4LOH - chains A and B; structure by X-ray diffraction, 2.25 A resolution.

[Chain A (and B)]
Molecule: Stimulator of interferon genes protein
Organism: Homo sapiens
Notes: fragment: c-di-GMP-binding domain; chain B of this document is another copy of the same molecule, construct and numbering; everything in this record applies to it too
UniProt: Q86WV6 (STING_HUMAN); residue numbers follow UniProt; this construct covers 155-341
Chain sequence (188 residues; numbered 154 to 341; the number before each row is that of its first residue):
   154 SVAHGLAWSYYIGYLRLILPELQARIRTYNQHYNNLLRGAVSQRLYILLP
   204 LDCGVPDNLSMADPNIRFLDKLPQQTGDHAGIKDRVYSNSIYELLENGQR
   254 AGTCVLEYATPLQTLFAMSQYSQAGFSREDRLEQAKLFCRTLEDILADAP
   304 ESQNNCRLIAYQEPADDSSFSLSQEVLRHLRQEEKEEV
Disordered / not traced: 338-341
Sequence notes: expression tag (154)
Small-molecule neighbours: cGAMP (1SY): Leu159, Ser162, Tyr163, Gly166, Tyr167, Ile235, Arg238, Val239, Tyr240, Glu260, Thr263, Pro264, Thr267
Curated features (UniProtKB/Swiss-Prot):
  - region: Glu340, Val341 (C-terminal tail (CTT))
  - binding site (2',3'-cGAMP): Ser162, Tyr167, Arg238, Thr263
  - binding site (3',3'-c-di-GMP): Ser162, Tyr167, Arg238 to Ser241, Thr263
  - binding site (2',3'-cUAMP): Tyr167, Arg238, Thr263
  - modified residue: Thr229 (Phosphothreonine), Ser241 (Phosphoserine)
  - cross-link (Glycyl lysine isopeptide (Lys-Gly)): Lys236 (interchain with G-Cter in ubiquitin), Lys338 (interchain with G-Cter in SUMO)
  - natural variant: Val155 (V155M: In SAVI), His232 (H232R: Activated by both 2'-3' linked cGAMP and 3'-3' linked cGAMP), Arg284 (R284S: Found in a 9-month-old patient who died following a fever and severe neck abscess without indication of any severe bacterial infection)
  - mutagenesis: Gly158 (G158A: Constitutively active mutant that promotes the production of type I interferon in absence of cGAMP ligand; G158E: Abolished homodimerization and activation ...), Ser162 (S162A: Slight decrease in c-di-GMP-binding. Renders the enzyme sensitive to 5,6-dimethylxanthenone 4-acetic acid (DMXAA) drug, leading to activation of the STING1 pathway ...), Gly166 (G166S: Slight decrease in c-di-GMP-binding), Arg178 to Arg180 (Abolishes the endoplasmic reticulum location), Gly230 (G230I: Renders the enzyme sensitive to 5,6-dimethylxanthenone 4-acetic acid (DMXAA) drug, leading to activation of the STING1 pathway), Lys236 (K236R: Loss of deubiquitination by USP44), Arg238 to Tyr240 (Strong decrease in cGAMP-binding without affecting interaction with TBK1. Abolished ability to induce autophagy), Arg238 (R238A: Abolished cGAMP-binding. Abolished ability to induce autophagy), Tyr240 (Y240A: Abolished cGAMP-binding; Y240S: Strong decrease in c-di-GMP-binding), Asn242 (N242A: Strong decrease in c-di-GMP and cGAMP-binding), Glu260 (E260A: Strong decrease in c-di-GMP and cGAMP-binding), Thr263 (T263A: Strong decrease in c-di-GMP-binding), 9 further mutagenesis entries in UniProt
From the paper describing this entry:
  - binding site for cGAMP: Ser162, Tyr163, Tyr167, Arg238, Val239, Tyr240, Ser241, Asn242, Glu260, Tyr261, Thr263, Thr267
  - contacts within the chain: Arg238-Tyr240
  - mutagenesis - R238A, Y240A, N242A: abolished binding to cGAMP
  - mutagenesis - S162A (2-fold), E260A, T263A (10-fold): decreased binding to cGAMP
  - mutagenesis - T267A: unchanged binding to cGAMP
  - mutagenesis - Y167A, R238A, Y240A, N242A, E260A: abolished signaling in response to cGAMP
  - mutagenesis - S162A, T267A: unchanged signaling in response to cGAMP
  - mutagenesis - T263A: decreased signaling in response to cGAMP
  - mutagenesis - S162A: increased signaling in response to DMXAA
  - mutagenesis - S162A: unchanged signaling in response to c[di-GMP]
  - mutagenesis - S162A, S162V: increased binding to DMXAA
  - mutagenesis - S162I, S162V: abolished signaling

[How chain A and chain B interact]
Contacting residue pairs - 82 pairs, chain A then chain B:
  Ser154(A) - Ser154(B)
  Ser154(A) - Val155(B)
  Val155(A) - Ser154(B)
  Val155(A) - Gly158(B)
  His157(A) - Met271(B)
  His157(A) - Ala277(B)  hydrogen bond (side chain-backbone)
  Gly158(A) - Leu159(B)
  Leu159(A) - Gly158(B)
  Leu159(A) - Ser162(B)
  Trp161(A) - Met271(B)  hydrophobic
  Trp161(A) - Tyr274(B)  hydrophobic
  Trp161(A) - Gln276(B)
  Trp161(A) - Ala277(B)
  Ser162(A) - Leu159(B)
  Ser162(A) - Thr267(B)
  Ile165(A) - Ala270(B)  hydrophobic
  Ile165(A) - Tyr274(B)  hydrophobic
  Arg169(A) - Tyr274(B)  hydrogen bond
  Val208(A) - Ala233(B)  hydrophobic
  Pro209(A) - Ala233(B)
  Pro209(A) - Gly234(B)
  Asp210(A) - Asp231(B)
  Asp210(A) - His232(B)
  Asp210(A) - Ala233(B)  hydrogen bond (side chain-backbone)
  Asp210(A) - Gly234(B)  hydrogen bond (backbone-backbone)
  Phe221(A) - Lys236(B)
  Lys224(A) - Lys236(B)
  Lys224(A) - Asp237(B)  salt bridge
  Gln227(A) - Val239(B)
  Asp231(A) - Asp210(B)
  His232(A) - Asp210(B)
  Ala233(A) - Val208(B)  hydrophobic
  Ala233(A) - Pro209(B)
  Ala233(A) - Asp210(B)  hydrogen bond (backbone-side chain)
  Ala233(A) - Glu260(B)
  Ala233(A) - Tyr261(B)  hydrogen bond (backbone-backbone)
  Ala233(A) - Thr263(B)
  Gly234(A) - Pro209(B)
  Gly234(A) - Asp210(B)  hydrogen bond (backbone-backbone)
  Gly234(A) - Leu212(B)
  Gly234(A) - Ser243(B)
  Gly234(A) - Tyr245(B)  hydrogen bond (backbone-side chain)
  Gly234(A) - Leu259(B)
  Ile235(A) - Lys224(B)
  Ile235(A) - Ser241(B)
  Ile235(A) - Ser243(B)
  Ile235(A) - Glu260(B)
  Lys236(A) - Phe221(B)
  Lys236(A) - Lys224(B)  hydrogen bond (backbone-side chain)
  Lys236(A) - Ser243(B)  hydrogen bond (backbone-side chain)
  Asp237(A) - Ser241(B)
  Arg238(A) - Thr263(B)
  Val239(A) - Gln227(B)
  Val239(A) - Val239(B)  hydrophobic
  Ser241(A) - Ile235(B)
  Ser241(A) - Asp237(B)
  Ser241(A) - Arg238(B)
  Ser243(A) - Gly234(B)
  Ser243(A) - Ile235(B)
  Ser243(A) - Lys236(B)  hydrogen bond (side chain-backbone)
  Tyr245(A) - Gly234(B)  hydrogen bond (side chain-backbone)
  Leu259(A) - Gly234(B)
  Glu260(A) - Ala233(B)
  Glu260(A) - Ile235(B)
  Tyr261(A) - Ala233(B)  hydrogen bond (backbone-backbone)
  Thr263(A) - Ala233(B)
  Thr263(A) - Arg238(B)
  Thr267(A) - Ser162(B)
  Ala270(A) - Ile165(B)  hydrophobic
  Met271(A) - Trp161(B)  hydrophobic
  Tyr274(A) - Trp161(B)  hydrophobic
  Tyr274(A) - Ile165(B)  hydrophobic
  Tyr274(A) - Arg169(B)  hydrogen bond
  Gln276(A) - Trp161(B)
  Gln276(A) - Asp297(B)  hydrogen bond (side chain-backbone)
  Gln276(A) - Ile298(B)
  Gln276(A) - Asp301(B)
  Ala277(A) - His157(B)  hydrogen bond (backbone-side chain)
  Ala277(A) - Trp161(B)
  Asp297(A) - Gln276(B)  hydrogen bond (backbone-side chain)
  Ile298(A) - Gln276(B)
  Asp301(A) - Gln276(B)
Also at the interface, not in a pair above, chain A (46 interface residues in all): Tyr164, Tyr167, Asn211, Leu212, Asn242, Gln266
Also at the interface, not in a pair above, chain B (44 interface residues in all): Tyr164, Tyr167, Gln266

[In short]
46 residues of chain A face 44 of chain B across their interface; the contacts include 17 hydrogen bonds and 1
salt bridge. Among the polar pairs are Lys224(A)-Asp237(B), His157(A)-Ala277(B) and Arg169(A)-Tyr274(B). The
paper reports a binding site for cGAMP at Ser162(A), Tyr163(A) and Tyr167(A) among others; Y167A, R238A and
Y240A of chain A, among others, abolish signaling in response to cGAMP; 10 substitutions were tested in all.
Chain A and chain B are both Stimulator of interferon genes protein (Homo sapiens); the structure, Crystal
structure of hSTING(H232) in complex with c[G(2',5')pA(3',5')p], was determined by X-ray diffraction (same
publication as 4LOL, 4LOI, 4LOJ and 4LOK).
